7CSZ - chains A and B of the 3 polymer chains in the assembly; structure by X-ray diffraction, 1.80 A resolution.

== Chain A ==
Protein: RNA-binding protein 45
Organism: Homo sapiens
UniProtKB: Q8IUH3 (RBM45_HUMAN); residues 23-202 here = UniProt positions 23-202
Sequence (201 residues; numbered 2 to 202; the number before each row is that of its first residue):
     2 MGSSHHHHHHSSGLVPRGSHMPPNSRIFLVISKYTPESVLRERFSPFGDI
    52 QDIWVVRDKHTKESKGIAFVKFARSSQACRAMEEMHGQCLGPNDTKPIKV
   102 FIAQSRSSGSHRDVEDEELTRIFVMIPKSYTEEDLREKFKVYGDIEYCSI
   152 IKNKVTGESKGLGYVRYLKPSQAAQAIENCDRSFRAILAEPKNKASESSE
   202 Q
Disordered / not traced: 2-19, 195-202
Construct notes: initiating methionine (2); expression tag (3-22)
Curated features (UniProtKB/Swiss-Prot):
  - modified residue: Ser199 (Phosphoserine)
  - cross-link: Lys34 (Glycyl lysine isopeptide (Lys-Gly) (interchain with G-Cter in SUMO2))
Reported in the primary citation:
  - conformationally variable residues (order/disorder transition): Ser109 to Ser111
  - binding site for the 11-nt DNA strand (chain B): Arg27, Phe29, Asp53, Trp55, Phe70, Lys100, Ile103, Gln105, Ser106, His112, Asp114
  - binding site for the 11-nt DNA strand: Arg122, Phe124, Met126, Tyr165, Ser184, Arg186, Ile188, Leu189, Glu191, Pro192
  - mutagenesis - R27A/F124A/Y165A (18-fold), F29A/F70A/F124A/Y165A (150-fold), F29A/F124A/Y165A (9-fold), F29A/F70A/F124A (10-fold), F29A/F70A/Y165A (14-fold), F29A/F70A/R122A (12-fold), D53A/F124A/Y165A (2.5-fold), W55A/F124A/Y165A (4.5- and 2.5-fold), F70A/F124A/Y165A (20-fold), K100A/F124A/Y165A (5-fold): decreased binding to RNA
  - mutagenesis - F29A/F70A, F124A/Y165A: decreased binding to GGACGG RNA 6-mer
  - mutagenesis - F29A/F70A, F124A/Y165A: decreased binding to ssDNA 6-mer
  - mutagenesis - D114A/F124A/Y165A: unchanged binding to RNA
  - mutagenesis - A175R: decreased stability

== Chain B ==
Molecule: 11-nt DNA strand
Sequence (11 nucleotides; each row starts with the number of its first residue):
     1 CGACGGGACGC
Disordered / not traced: 1, 7-11

== How chain A and chain B interact ==
Pairs across the interface (25):
  Arg27(A) - DC4(B)  hydrogen bond to the base
  Phe29(A) - DG2(B)  base contact
  Phe29(A) - DA3(B)  stacking on the base
  Val31(A) - DG2(B)  base contact
  Asp53(A) - DG5(B)  hydrogen bond to the base
  Asp53(A) - DG6(B)  base contact
  Ile54(A) - DG5(B)  base contact
  Trp55(A) - DC4(B)  phosphate contact
  Trp55(A) - DG5(B)  stacking on the base
  Lys66(A) - DA3(B)  salt bridge to the phosphate
  Lys66(A) - DC4(B)  salt bridge to the phosphate
  Ile68(A) - DG2(B)  sugar contact
  Phe70(A) - DA3(B)  base contact
  Phe70(A) - DC4(B)  base contact
  Lys100(A) - DG2(B)  hydrogen bond to the base
  Phe102(A) - DG2(B)  base contact
  Ala104(A) - DA3(B)  base contact
  Gln105(A) - DA3(B)  hydrogen bond to the base
  Gln105(A) - DC4(B)  hydrogen bond to the base
  Ser106(A) - DC4(B)  hydrogen bond to the base
  Arg107(A) - DC4(B)  hydrogen bond to the base
  Arg107(A) - DG5(B)  salt bridge to the phosphate
  His112(A) - DA3(B)  base contact
  Asp114(A) - DG2(B)  hydrogen bond to the base
  Asp114(A) - DA3(B)  hydrogen bond to the base
Interface residues without a listed pair, chain A (22 interface residues in all): Lys34, Val57, Lys60, Gly110, Arg113

== Overview ==
22 residues of chain A face 5 of chain B across their interface, with 9 hydrogen bonds, 3 salt bridges and 2
aromatic stacking contacts. Polar pairs include Arg27(A)-DC4(B), Asp53(A)-DG5(B) and Lys100(A)-DG2(B). The
paper reports a binding site for the 11-nt DNA strand (chain B) at Arg27(A), Phe29(A) and Asp53(A) among
others; R27A/F124A/Y165A, F29A/F70A/F124A/Y165A and F29A/F124A/Y165A of chain A, among others, reduce binding
to RNA; 14 substitutions were tested in all.
Chain A is RNA-binding protein 45 (Homo sapiens) and chain B is an 11-nt DNA strand; the structure, Crystal
structure of the N-terminal tandem RRM domains of RBM45 in complex with single-stranded DNA, was determined by
X-ray diffraction together with 7CSX from the same study.
